1MMN - chain A; structure by X-ray diffraction, 2.10 A resolution.

== Chain A ==
Molecule: Myosin
Organism: Dictyostelium discoideum
Notes: EC 3.6.1.32; fragment: motor domain; engineered mutation(s): Q760L, R761P, I762N
Reference sequence: P08799 (MYS2_DICDI); numbering as in UniProt (aligned over 1-759)
Chain sequence (762 residues; row label = number of the first residue in the row):
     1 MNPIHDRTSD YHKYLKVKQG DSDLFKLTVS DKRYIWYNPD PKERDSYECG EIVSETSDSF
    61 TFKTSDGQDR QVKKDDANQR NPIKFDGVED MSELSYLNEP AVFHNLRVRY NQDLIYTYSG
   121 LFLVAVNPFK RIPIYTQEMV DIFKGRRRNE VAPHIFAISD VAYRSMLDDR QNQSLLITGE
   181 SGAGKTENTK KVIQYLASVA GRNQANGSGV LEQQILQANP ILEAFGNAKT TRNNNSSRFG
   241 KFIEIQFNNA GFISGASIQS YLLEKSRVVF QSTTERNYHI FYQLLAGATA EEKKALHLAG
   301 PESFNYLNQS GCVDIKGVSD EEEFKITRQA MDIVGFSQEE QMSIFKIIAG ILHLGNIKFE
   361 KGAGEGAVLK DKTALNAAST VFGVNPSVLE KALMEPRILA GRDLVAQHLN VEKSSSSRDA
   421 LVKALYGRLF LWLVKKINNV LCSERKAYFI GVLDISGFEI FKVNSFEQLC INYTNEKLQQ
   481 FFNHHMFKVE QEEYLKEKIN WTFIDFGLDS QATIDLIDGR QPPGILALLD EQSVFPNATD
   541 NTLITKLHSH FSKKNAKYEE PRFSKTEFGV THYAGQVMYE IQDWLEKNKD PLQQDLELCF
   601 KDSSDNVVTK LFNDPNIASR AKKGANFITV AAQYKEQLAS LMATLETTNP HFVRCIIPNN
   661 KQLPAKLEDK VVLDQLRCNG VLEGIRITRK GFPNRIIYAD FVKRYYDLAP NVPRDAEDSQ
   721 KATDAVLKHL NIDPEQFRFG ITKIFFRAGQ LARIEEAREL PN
Not modelled in the structure: 1, 202-208, 500-508, 622-626, 760-762
Differences from the reference sequence: conflict S65 (Val in P08799), T273 (Glu in P08799), C312 (Tyr in P08799), E321 (Ser in P08799), S443 (Gln in P08799), V489 (Leu in P08799), D707 (Leu in P08799), F737 (Tyr in P08799)
Bound ions: Mg2+: T186, S237 (together with AMP-PNP)
Small-molecule neighbours: AMP-PNP (ANP; phosphoaminophosphonic acid-adenylate ester): I115, N127, P128, F129, K130, R131, Y135, E180, S181, G182, A183, G184, K185, T186, E187, N233, N235, S236, S237, R238
Swiss-Prot annotation at these positions:
  - region (Actin-binding): L638 to N660, R738 to A752
  - binding site (ATP): G179 to T186
  - modified residue: K130 (N6,N6-dimethyllysine)

== Overview ==
Chain A binds AMP-PNP. The Mg2+ site is built by T186 and S237. From UniProt: 8 ATP-binding residues.
Chain A is Myosin (Dictyostelium discoideum); the structure, X-ray structures of the mgadp, mgatpgammas, and
mgamppnp complexes of the dictyostelium discoideum myosin motor domain, was determined by X-ray diffraction
together with 1MMA and 1MMG from the same study.
